Entry 4UDT (X-ray diffraction, 1.35 A resolution); this record covers chains A and B.

== Chain A ==
Molecule: T cell receptor alpha chain, T-cell receptor alpha chain C region
Source organism: Homo sapiens
Notes: fragment: variable domain trav22, residues 1-112, constant domain trac1, residues 2-95
UniProtKB: P01848 (TCA_HUMAN); residues 113-206 here correspond to UniProt positions 2-95 (UniProt number = residue number - 111)
Sequence (206 residues; numbered 1 to 206; the number before each row is that of its first residue):
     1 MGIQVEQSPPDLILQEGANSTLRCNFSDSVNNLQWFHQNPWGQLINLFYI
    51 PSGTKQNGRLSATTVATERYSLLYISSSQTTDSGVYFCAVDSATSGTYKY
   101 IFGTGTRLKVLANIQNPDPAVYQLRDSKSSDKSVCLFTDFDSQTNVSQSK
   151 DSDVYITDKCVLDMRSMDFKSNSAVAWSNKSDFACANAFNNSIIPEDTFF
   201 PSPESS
Disordered / not traced: 1, 204-206
Sequence notes: engineered mutation Cys160 (Thr49 in P01848)
Disulfide bonds: Cys24-Cys88, Cys135-Cys185

== Chain B ==
Molecule: Protein TRBV7-9, T-cell receptor beta-2 chain C region
Source organism: Homo sapiens
Notes: fragment: variable domain trbv7-9, residues 20-115, constant domain trbc2, residues 1-129
UniProtKB: chimeric construct of A0A5A3, A0A5B9: residues 2-97 from A0A5A3 (A0A5A3_HUMAN) positions 20-115 (UniProt number = residue number + 18); residues 115-243 from A0A5B9 positions 1-129 (UniProt number = residue number - 114)
Sequence (243 residues; each row starts with the number of its first residue):
     1 MDTGVSQNPRHKITKRGQNVTFRCDPISEHNRLYWYRQTLGQGPEFLTYF
    51 QNEAQLEKSRLLSDRFSAERPKGSFSTLEIQRTEQGDSAMYLCASSLGGY
   101 EQYFGPGTRLTVTEDLKNVFPPEVAVFVPSEAEISHTQKATLVCLATGFY
   151 PDHVELSWWVNGKEVHSGVCTDPQPLKEQPALNDSRYALSSRLRVSATFW
   201 QDPRNHFRCQVQFYGLSENDEWTQDRAKPVTQIVSAEAWGRAD
Disordered / not traced: 1-2
Sequence notes: initiating methionine (1); linker (98-114); engineered mutation Val128 (Glu14 in A0A5B9), Cys170 (Ser56 in A0A5B9), Ala188 (Cys74 in A0A5B9), Asp202 (Asn88 in A0A5B9)
Disulfide bonds: Cys24-Cys93, Cys144-Cys209
Reported in the primary citation:
  - specificity-determining residues: Ala54 (proposed by the authors, not directly observed)
  - specificity-determining residues: Gly73 (citing earlier work)

== How chain A and chain B interact ==
Contacting residue pairs - 99 pairs, chain A then chain B:
  Asn32(A) - Gly99(B)  hydrogen bond (side chain-backbone)
  Asn32(A) - Tyr100(B)
  Gln34(A) - Glu101(B)
  Gln34(A) - Gln102(B)
  Phe36(A) - Phe104(B)  hydrophobic
  Gln38(A) - Gln38(B)  hydrogen bond
  Pro40(A) - Pro173(B)  hydrophobic
  Pro40(A) - Gln174(B)  hydrogen bond (backbone-side chain)
  Trp41(A) - Thr171(B)
  Trp41(A) - Asp172(B)
  Trp41(A) - Pro173(B)
  Trp41(A) - Gln174(B)
  Gly42(A) - Met90(B)
  Leu44(A) - Pro44(B)  hydrophobic
  Leu44(A) - Leu92(B)  hydrophobic
  Asn46(A) - Glu101(B)  hydrogen bond
  Asn46(A) - Gln102(B)
  Tyr49(A) - Tyr100(B)
  Tyr49(A) - Glu101(B)
  Phe87(A) - Gln42(B)
  Phe87(A) - Gly43(B)
  Gly96(A) - Arg32(B)
  Thr97(A) - Tyr34(B)  hydrogen bond (backbone-side chain)
  Thr97(A) - Tyr49(B)
  Thr97(A) - Glu57(B)  hydrogen bond
  Tyr98(A) - Arg32(B)
  Tyr98(A) - Tyr34(B)
  Tyr98(A) - Gly99(B)
  Tyr98(A) - Gln102(B)  hydrogen bond (backbone-side chain)
  Lys99(A) - Phe46(B)
  Lys99(A) - Glu57(B)
  Tyr100(A) - Tyr36(B)  hydrogen bond (backbone-side chain)
  Tyr100(A) - Gln102(B)
  Phe102(A) - Pro44(B)
  Asp118(A) - His136(B)  salt bridge
  Tyr122(A) - Ser130(B)
  Tyr122(A) - Ala132(B)
  Tyr122(A) - Glu133(B)
  Tyr122(A) - His136(B)  hydrogen bond
  Tyr122(A) - Thr137(B)
  Gln123(A) - Ser130(B)
  Leu124(A) - Phe127(B)
  Leu124(A) - Val128(B)
  Leu124(A) - Thr141(B)
  Leu124(A) - Val143(B)  hydrophobic
  Arg125(A) - Phe127(B)
  Arg125(A) - Val128(B)  hydrogen bond (backbone-backbone)
  Asp126(A) - Ala125(B)
  Asp126(A) - Val126(B)
  Asp126(A) - Phe127(B)
  Ser127(A) - Val126(B)  hydrogen bond (backbone-backbone)
  Ser127(A) - Val128(B)
  Ser127(A) - Glu237(B)  hydrogen bond (side chain-backbone)
  Lys132(A) - Ala125(B)
  Lys132(A) - Phe127(B)
  Ser133(A) - Phe127(B)
  Val134(A) - Phe127(B)  hydrophobic
  Val134(A) - Leu145(B)  hydrophobic
  Leu136(A) - Thr141(B)
  Asp139(A) - Thr137(B)
  Asp139(A) - Arg194(B)  salt bridge
  Tyr155(A) - Leu176(B)  hydrophobic
  Tyr155(A) - Glu178(B)  hydrogen bond (side chain-backbone)
  Tyr155(A) - Gln179(B)
  Ile156(A) - Leu176(B)
  Thr157(A) - Asp172(B)
  Thr157(A) - Ser190(B)
  Thr157(A) - Arg192(B)
  Asp158(A) - Arg192(B)
  Cys160(A) - Cys170(B)  disulfide
  Cys160(A) - Thr171(B)
  Cys160(A) - Arg192(B)  hydrogen bond
  Val161(A) - Cys170(B)
  Leu162(A) - Gly168(B)
  Leu162(A) - Val169(B)
  Leu162(A) - Cys170(B)
  Leu162(A) - Arg194(B)
  Asp163(A) - Ser167(B)  hydrogen bond (backbone-side chain)
  Asp163(A) - Gly168(B)  hydrogen bond (backbone-backbone)
  Met164(A) - Lys139(B)
  Met164(A) - Ser167(B)
  Met164(A) - Arg194(B)
  Met164(A) - Val195(B)
  Arg165(A) - His166(B)  hydrogen bond (side chain-backbone)
  Arg165(A) - Ser167(B)  hydrogen bond (backbone-side chain)
  Met167(A) - Lys139(B)
  Met167(A) - Ser196(B)
  Phe169(A) - Lys139(B)
  Phe169(A) - Arg194(B)
  Ser171(A) - Arg194(B)  hydrogen bond
  Ser173(A) - Arg192(B)  hydrogen bond
  Ala174(A) - Arg192(B)
  Val175(A) - Ser190(B)
  Val175(A) - Arg192(B)
  Trp177(A) - Leu145(B)  hydrophobic
  Trp177(A) - Leu176(B)  hydrophobic
  Trp177(A) - Ala188(B)  hydrophobic
  Phe199(A) - His136(B)
  Pro201(A) - Ala132(B)  hydrophobic
Other interface residues (no listed pair), chain A (51 interface residues in all): Gly103, Thr138, Pro203
Other interface residues (no listed pair), chain B (54 interface residues in all): Leu56, Tyr103, Thr147, Lys177, Ala238
Disulfides between the chains: Cys160(A)-Cys170(B)

== Summary ==
51 residues of chain A and 54 residues of chain B are in contact; the contacts include 1 disulfide bond, 20
hydrogen bonds and 2 salt bridges. Polar contacts include Asp118(A)-His136(B), Asp139(A)-Arg194(B) and
Asn32(A)-Gly99(B). From the paper: specificity determinants Ala54(B) and Gly73(B).
Here chain A is T cell receptor alpha chain, T-cell receptor alpha chain C region and chain B is Protein
TRBV7-9, T-cell receptor beta-2 chain C region, both from Homo sapiens. Entry 4UDT (T cell receptor
(TRAV22,TRBV7-9) structure) was determined by X-ray diffraction (same publication as 4UDU).
